Entry 7PWX (X-ray diffraction, 2.75 A resolution); this record covers chains HHH and GGG of the 6 polymer chains in the assembly.

# Chain HHH
Protein: Deoxyuridine 5'-triphosphate nucleotidohydrolase
Organism: Mycobacterium tuberculosis H37Rv
Notes: EC 3.6.1.23
UniProtKB: P9WNS5 (DUT_MYCTU); numbering as in UniProt (aligned over 1-136)
Sequence (136 residues; row label = number of the first residue in the row):
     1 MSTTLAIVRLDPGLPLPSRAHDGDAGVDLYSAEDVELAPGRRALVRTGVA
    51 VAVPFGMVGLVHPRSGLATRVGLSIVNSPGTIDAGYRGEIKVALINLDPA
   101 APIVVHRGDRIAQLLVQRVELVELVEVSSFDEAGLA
Disordered / not traced: 1, 136
UniProt features mapped onto this chain:
  - binding site (substrate): Arg64 to Gly66, Asn77, Thr81 to Asp83, Lys91
Reported in the primary citation:
  - conformationally variable residues: Ser65 to Arg70

# Chain GGG
Protein: Orf20
Organism: Staphylococcus aureus
UniProtKB: Q9F0J8 (Q9F0J8_STAAU); numbering as in UniProt (aligned over 8-154)
Sequence (147 residues; numbered 8 to 154; the number before each row is that of its first residue):
     8 AELPTHYGTIIKTLRKYMKLTQSKLSERTGFSQNTISNHENGNRNIGVNE
    58 IEIYGKGLGIPSYILHRISDEFKEKGYSPTLNDFGKFDKMYSYVNKAYYN
   108 DGDIYYSSYDLYDETIKLLELLKESKINVNDIDYDYVLKLYKQILST
Disordered / not traced: 8-10, 38-39, 47-59, 154
Reported in the primary citation:
  - conformationally variable residues (order/disorder transition): Phe38 to Ser39, Glu47 to Tyr61

# How chain HHH and chain GGG interact
Residue-residue contacts (15; chain HHH residue first):
  Pro15(HHH) with Asp77(GGG)
  Ser18(HHH) with Tyr70(GGG)
  His21(HHH) with Asn102(GGG), hydrogen bond; Tyr106(GGG), hydrogen bond
  Asp24(HHH) with Tyr106(GGG), hydrogen bond
  Arg64(HHH) with Tyr116(GGG), hydrogen bond (side chain-backbone)
  Ser65(HHH) with Tyr112(GGG), hydrogen bond (side chain-backbone); Tyr113(GGG), hydrogen bond (side chain-backbone)
  Gly66(HHH) with Tyr113(GGG), hydrogen bond (backbone-backbone); Ser115(GGG)
  Thr69(HHH) with Tyr113(GGG), hydrogen bond (side chain-backbone)
  Asp109(HHH) with Tyr116(GGG)
  Arg110(HHH) with Arg74(GGG); Tyr116(GGG), hydrogen bond (backbone-side chain); Asp117(GGG), salt bridge
Also at the interface, not in a pair above, chain HHH (14 interface residues in all): Arg19, Ala20, Leu67, Gly108
Also at the interface, not in a pair above, chain GGG (11 interface residues in all): Ser114
Interface features reported in the paper:
  - specific contacts: Arg110(HHH)-Asp117(GGG) (salt bridge), Tyr116(GGG)-Asp109(HHH)
  - interface residues, chain GGG: Asp117(GGG)

# In short
14 residues of chain HHH and 11 residues of chain GGG are in contact, with 9 hydrogen bonds and 1 salt bridge.
Polar pairs include Arg110(HHH)-Asp117(GGG), His21(HHH)-Asn102(GGG) and His21(HHH)-Tyr106(GGG). The paper
describes a salt bridge between Arg110(HHH) and Asp117(GGG); a contact between Tyr116(GGG) and Asp109(HHH).
From the paper: the interface residue Asp117(GGG); conformational variability at Ser65(HHH) and Phe38(GGG)
among others.
Here chain HHH is Deoxyuridine 5'-triphosphate nucleotidohydrolase (Mycobacterium tuberculosis H37Rv) and
chain GGG is Orf20 (Staphylococcus aureus). Entry 7PWX (dUTPase from M. tuberculosis in complex with Stl) was
determined by X-ray diffraction (same publication as 7PWJ).
